3IKQ - chains A and B of the 3 polymer chains in the assembly; structure by X-ray diffraction, 2.25 A resolution.

[Chain A (and B)]
Name: Pulmonary surfactant-associated protein D
Source organism: Homo sapiens
Notes: chain B of this document is another copy of the same molecule, construct and numbering; everything in this record applies to it too
UniProt: P35247 (SFTPD_HUMAN); residues 179-355 here correspond to UniProt positions 199-375 (UniProt number = residue number + 20)
Chain sequence (177 residues; numbered 179 to 355; the number before each row is that of its first residue):
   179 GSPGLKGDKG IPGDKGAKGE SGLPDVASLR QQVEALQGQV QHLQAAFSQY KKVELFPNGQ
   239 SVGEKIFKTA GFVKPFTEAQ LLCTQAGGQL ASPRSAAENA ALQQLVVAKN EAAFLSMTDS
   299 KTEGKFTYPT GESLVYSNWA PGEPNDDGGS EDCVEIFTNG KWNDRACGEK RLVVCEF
Not modelled in the structure: 179-209
Differences from the reference sequence: engineered mutation S180 (Pro200 in P35247)
Disulfide bonds: C261-C353, C331-C345
Metal / ion sites: Ca2+ site 1: E232 (shared with E232(B) of chain B; 1 residue of chain C); Ca2+ site 2: D297, E301, D324, E329, D330; Ca2+ site 3: E301, D330; Ca2+ site 4: E321, N323, E329, N341, D342 (together with alpha-D-mannopyranose)
Residues lining bound ligands: alpha-D-mannopyranose (MAN): E321, N323, D325, E329, N341, D342, R343
From the paper describing this entry:
  - binding site for alpha-D-mannopyranose: E321, N323, D325, E329, N341, R343
  - contacts within the chain: E333-R343
  - Ca2+ coordination: E232

[Chain A / chain B interface]
Residue-residue contacts - 29 pairs, chain A then chain B:
  Q210(A) - V211(B)
  Q210(A) - Q215(B)  hydrogen bond
  L214(A) - L214(B)  hydrophobic
  L214(A) - Q215(B)
  L214(A) - V218(B)  hydrophobic
  Q217(A) - V218(B)
  Q217(A) - Q222(B)
  V218(A) - V218(B)  hydrophobic
  L221(A) - L221(B)  hydrophobic
  L221(A) - Q222(B)
  A224(A) - F225(B)  hydrophobic
  F225(A) - F225(B)
  Q227(A) - E242(B)  hydrogen bond (side chain-backbone)
  Q227(A) - I244(B)
  Q227(A) - F355(B)  hydrogen bond (side chain-backbone)
  Y228(A) - F225(B)  hydrophobic
  Y228(A) - K229(B)
  Y228(A) - I244(B)
  K230(A) - G265(B)  hydrogen bond (side chain-backbone)
  V231(A) - E232(B)
  V231(A) - K246(B)  hydrogen bond (backbone-side chain)
  V231(A) - F355(B)  hydrophobic
  E232(A) - E232(B)
  E232(A) - K246(B)
  F234(A) - K246(B)  hydrogen bond (backbone-side chain)
  F234(A) - A248(B)  hydrophobic
  F234(A) - A264(B)  hydrophobic
  F234(A) - C353(B)  hydrophobic
  F234(A) - F355(B)  hydrophobic
Other interface residues (no listed pair), chain A (14 interface residues in all): P235
Other interface residues (no listed pair), chain B (23 interface residues in all): L233, S239, K243, T247, L260, V351

[In short]
The interface between chain A and chain B involves 14 residues on one side and 23 on the other, with 6
hydrogen bonds. Among the polar pairs are Q210(A)-Q215(B), Q227(A)-E242(B) and Q227(A)-F355(B). Chain A binds
alpha-D-mannopyranose. The paper reports a binding site for alpha-D-mannopyranose at E321(A), N323(A) and
D325(A) among others; Ca2+ coordination by E232(A).
Both chains are Pulmonary surfactant-associated protein D (Homo sapiens). Entry 3IKQ (Crystal structure of
alpha 1-2 mannobiose bound trimeric human lung surfactant protein D) was determined by X-ray diffraction (same
publication as 3IKN, 3IKP and 3IKR).
